PDB entry 1P5B | X-ray diffraction, 1.35 A resolution | chain A

[Chain A]
Molecule: L(+)-Mandelate Dehydrogenase
Organism: Pseudomonas putida
UniProtKB: chimeric construct of P20932, P05414: residues 1-176 from P20932 (MDLB_PSEPU) positions 1-176 (same numbers); residues 177-196 from P05414 positions 176-195 (UniProt number = residue number - 1); residues 197-374 from P20932 (MDLB_PSEPU) positions 216-393 (UniProt number = residue number + 19)
Amino-acid sequence (380 residues; numbered 1 to 380; the number before each row is that of its first residue):
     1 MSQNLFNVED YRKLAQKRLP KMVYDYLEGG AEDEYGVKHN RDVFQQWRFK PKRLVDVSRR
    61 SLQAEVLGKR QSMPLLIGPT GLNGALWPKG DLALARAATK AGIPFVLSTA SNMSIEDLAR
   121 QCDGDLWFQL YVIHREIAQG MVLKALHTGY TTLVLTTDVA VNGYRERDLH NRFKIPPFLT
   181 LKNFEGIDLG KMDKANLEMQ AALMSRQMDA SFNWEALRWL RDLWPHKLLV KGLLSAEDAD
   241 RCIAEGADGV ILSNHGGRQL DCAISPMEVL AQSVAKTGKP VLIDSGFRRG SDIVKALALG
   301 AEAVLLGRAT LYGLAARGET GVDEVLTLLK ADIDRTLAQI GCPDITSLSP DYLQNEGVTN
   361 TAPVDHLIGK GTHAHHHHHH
Disordered / not traced: 1-3, 357-380
Construct notes: expression tag (375-380)
Small-molecule neighbours: FMN (flavin mononucleotide): Tyr-26, Leu-27, Pro-79, Thr-80, Gly-81, Ser-108, Ala-110, Gln-129, Tyr-131, Thr-156, Lys-231, Ser-253, His-255, Gly-256, Arg-258, Asp-284, Ser-285, Gly-286, Phe-287, Arg-288, Leu-306, Gly-307, Arg-308, Leu-311
UniProt features mapped onto this chain:
  - binding site ((S)-mandelate): Tyr-26, Tyr-131, Arg-165, His-255, Arg-258
  - binding site (FMN): Pro-79 to Gly-81, Ser-108, Gln-129, Thr-156, Lys-231, Asp-284 to Arg-288, Gly-307, Arg-308
  - active site: His-255 (Proton acceptor)

[Overview]
Chain A binds flavin mononucleotide. From UniProt: 5 (S)-mandelate-binding residues, 14 FMN-binding residues
and active-site residue His-255.
Chain A is L(+)-Mandelate Dehydrogenase (Pseudomonas putida); the structure, High Resolution Structure of
Reduced Active Mutant of (S)-Mandelate Dehydrogenase, was determined by X-ray diffraction together with 1P4C
from the same study.
